PDB entry 3TOF | X-ray diffraction, 1.45 A resolution | chains A and B

Chain A (and B):
Name: Gag-Pol polyprotein
From: Human immunodeficiency virus type 1 (BRU ISOLATE)
Notes: EC 3.4.23.16, 2.7.7.49, 2.7.7.7, 3.1.26.13, 3.1.13.2; chain B of this document is another copy of the same molecule, construct and numbering; everything in this record applies to it too
UniProtKB: P03367 (POL_HV1BR); residues 1-99 here correspond to UniProt positions 501-599 (UniProt number = residue number + 500)
Amino-acid sequence (99 residues; each row starts with the number of its first residue):
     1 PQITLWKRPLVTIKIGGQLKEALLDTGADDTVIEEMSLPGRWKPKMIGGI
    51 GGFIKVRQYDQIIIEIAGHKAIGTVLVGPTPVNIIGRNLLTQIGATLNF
Sequence notes: engineered mutation Lys-7 (Gln507 in P03367), Ile-33 (Leu533 in P03367), Ile-63 (Leu563 in P03367), Ala-67 (Cys567 in P03367), Ala-95 (Cys595 in P03367)
Small-molecule neighbours: 076 ((S)-N-((1R,2S)-1-((2R,3R)-3-benzyloxiran-2-yl)-1-hydroxy-3-phenylpropan-2-yl)-3-methyl-2-(2-phenoxyacetamido)butanamide): Leu-23, Asp-25, Gly-27, Ala-28, Asp-29, Asp-30, Val-32, Ile-47, Gly-48, Gly-49, Ile-50, Pro-81, Val-82, Ile-84
UniProt features mapped onto this chain:
  - region (Dimerization of protease): Pro-1 to Leu-5, Gly-49 to Lys-55, Asn-88 to Gly-94, Thr-96 to Phe-99
  - active site: Asp-25 (For protease activity)
  - site: Phe-99 (Cleavage)
What the authors report for this chain:
  - binding site for 076: Asp-25, Gly-27, Asp-29, Gly-49, Pro-81, Val-82, Ile-84
  - catalytic residues: Asp-25 (citing earlier work)

Chain A / chain B interface:
Pairs across the interface - 97 pairs, chain A then chain B:
  Pro-1(A) / Leu-97(B)
  Pro-1(A) / Asn-98(B)
  Pro-1(A) / Phe-99(B)  hydrogen bond (backbone-backbone)
  Gln-2(A) / Thr-96(B)  hydrogen bond
  Gln-2(A) / Leu-97(B)
  Gln-2(A) / Asn-98(B)
  Ile-3(A) / Thr-96(B)
  Ile-3(A) / Leu-97(B)  hydrogen bond (backbone-backbone)
  Ile-3(A) / Phe-99(B)  hydrophobic
  Leu-5(A) / Thr-26(B)
  Leu-5(A) / Arg-87(B)  hydrogen bond (backbone-side chain)
  Leu-5(A) / Leu-90(B)  hydrophobic
  Leu-5(A) / Thr-91(B)
  Leu-5(A) / Ala-95(B)
  Trp-6(A) / Arg-87(B)  hydrogen bond (backbone-side chain)
  Trp-6(A) / Thr-91(B)
  Lys-7(A) / Arg-87(B)
  Arg-8(A) / Asp-29(B)  salt bridge
  Arg-8(A) / Arg-87(B)
  Pro-9(A) / Thr-26(B)
  Pro-9(A) / Arg-87(B)
  Leu-23(A) / Gly-27(B)
  Leu-24(A) / Thr-26(B)  hydrogen bond (backbone-side chain)
  Leu-24(A) / Leu-97(B)  hydrophobic
  Leu-24(A) / Phe-99(B)  hydrophobic
  Asp-25(A) / Asp-25(B)
  Asp-25(A) / Thr-26(B)
  Asp-25(A) / Gly-27(B)  hydrogen bond (side chain-backbone)
  Thr-26(A) / Leu-5(B)
  Thr-26(A) / Pro-9(B)
  Thr-26(A) / Leu-24(B)  hydrogen bond (side chain-backbone)
  Thr-26(A) / Asp-25(B)
  Thr-26(A) / Thr-26(B)  hydrogen bond (backbone-side chain)
  Thr-26(A) / Leu-97(B)
  Gly-27(A) / Leu-23(B)
  Gly-27(A) / Asp-25(B)
  Asp-29(A) / Arg-8(B)  salt bridge
  Gly-48(A) / Ile-50(B)
  Gly-49(A) / Ile-50(B)
  Gly-49(A) / Pro-81(B)
  Ile-50(A) / Gly-49(B)
  Ile-50(A) / Ile-50(B)  hydrogen bond (backbone-backbone)
  Ile-50(A) / Gly-51(B)  hydrogen bond (backbone-backbone)
  Ile-50(A) / Gly-52(B)
  Ile-50(A) / Ile-54(B)  hydrophobic
  Ile-50(A) / Thr-80(B)
  Ile-50(A) / Pro-81(B)
  Gly-51(A) / Gly-51(B)
  Gly-51(A) / Gly-52(B)
  Gly-52(A) / Gly-51(B)
  Ile-54(A) / Ile-50(B)
  Ala-67(A) / Phe-99(B)  hydrophobic
  His-69(A) / Phe-99(B)
  Thr-80(A) / Ile-50(B)
  Pro-81(A) / Ile-50(B)
  Ile-84(A) / Ile-50(B)  hydrophobic
  Arg-87(A) / Leu-5(B)  hydrogen bond (side chain-backbone)
  Arg-87(A) / Trp-6(B)  hydrogen bond (side chain-backbone)
  Arg-87(A) / Lys-7(B)
  Arg-87(A) / Arg-8(B)
  Arg-87(A) / Pro-9(B)
  Leu-90(A) / Leu-5(B)  hydrophobic
  Thr-91(A) / Leu-5(B)
  Thr-91(A) / Trp-6(B)
  Ile-93(A) / Phe-99(B)
  Gly-94(A) / Asn-98(B)
  Gly-94(A) / Phe-99(B)
  Ala-95(A) / Leu-5(B)
  Ala-95(A) / Asn-98(B)
  Ala-95(A) / Phe-99(B)  hydrophobic
  Thr-96(A) / Gln-2(B)  hydrogen bond
  Thr-96(A) / Ile-3(B)
  Thr-96(A) / Thr-4(B)
  Thr-96(A) / Thr-96(B)
  Thr-96(A) / Leu-97(B)
  Thr-96(A) / Asn-98(B)  hydrogen bond (backbone-backbone)
  Leu-97(A) / Pro-1(B)
  Leu-97(A) / Gln-2(B)
  Leu-97(A) / Ile-3(B)  hydrogen bond (backbone-backbone)
  Leu-97(A) / Leu-24(B)  hydrophobic
  Leu-97(A) / Thr-26(B)
  Leu-97(A) / Thr-96(B)
  Leu-97(A) / Leu-97(B)  hydrophobic
  Asn-98(A) / Pro-1(B)
  Asn-98(A) / Gln-2(B)  hydrogen bond
  Asn-98(A) / Gly-94(B)
  Asn-98(A) / Ala-95(B)
  Asn-98(A) / Thr-96(B)  hydrogen bond (backbone-backbone)
  Asn-98(A) / Asn-98(B)  hydrogen bond
  Phe-99(A) / Pro-1(B)  hydrogen bond (backbone-backbone)
  Phe-99(A) / Ile-3(B)  hydrophobic
  Phe-99(A) / Leu-24(B)  hydrophobic
  Phe-99(A) / Ala-67(B)  hydrophobic
  Phe-99(A) / His-69(B)
  Phe-99(A) / Ile-93(B)
  Phe-99(A) / Gly-94(B)
  Phe-99(A) / Ala-95(B)  hydrophobic
Other interface residues (no listed pair), chain A (37 interface residues in all): Thr-4, Phe-53
Other interface residues (no listed pair), chain B (40 interface residues in all): Val-32, Ile-47, Gly-48, Phe-53, Ile-66, Ile-84

Summary:
37 residues of chain A and 40 residues of chain B are in contact; the contacts include 20 hydrogen bonds and 2
salt bridges. Polar contacts include Arg-8(A)/Asp-29(B), Gln-2(A)/Thr-96(B) and Leu-5(A)/Arg-87(B). Ligands of
chain A: compound 076. From the paper: the catalytic residue Asp-25(A); a binding site for 076 at Asp-25(A),
Gly-27(A) and Asp-29(A) among others.
Chain A and chain B are both Gag-Pol polyprotein (Human immunodeficiency virus type 1 (BRU ISOLATE)); the
structure, HIV-1 Protease - Epoxydic Inhibitor Complex (pH 6 - Orthorombic Crystal form P212121), was
determined by X-ray diffraction together with 3TOG and 3TOH from the same study.
